1U7S - chain A; structure by X-ray diffraction, 1.40 A resolution.

Chain A:
Name: Myoglobin
From: Physeter catodon
UniProtKB: P02185 (MYG_PHYCA); residue numbers follow UniProt; this construct covers 1-153
Sequence (153 residues; row label = number of the first residue in the row):
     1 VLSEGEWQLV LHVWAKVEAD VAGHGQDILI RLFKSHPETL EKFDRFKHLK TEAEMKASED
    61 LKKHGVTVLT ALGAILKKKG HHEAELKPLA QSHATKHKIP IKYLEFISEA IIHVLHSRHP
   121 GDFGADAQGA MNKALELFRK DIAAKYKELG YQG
Ion coordination: heme Fe near His93 (its only coordinating residue here)
Residues lining bound ligands: heme (HEM): Leu32, Thr39, Lys42, Phe43, Arg45, His64, Thr67, Val68, Ala71, Leu72, Leu89, Ser92, His93, His97, Ile99, Tyr103, Leu104, Ile107, Ile111, Phe138

Overview:
Ligands of chain A: heme.
Chain A is Myoglobin (Physeter catodon); the structure, Crystal structure of Native Sperm Whale myoglobin from
low ionic strength enviroment (Form 1), was determined by X-ray diffraction together with 1JW8 and 1U7R from
the same study.
